7WSP - chains C and D of the 4 polymer chains in the assembly; structure by electron microscopy, 4.09 A resolution (low resolution: residue-level contacts below are approximate; hydrogen-bond / salt-bridge calls are withheld).

[Chain C]
Protein: B-cell antigen receptor complex-associated protein beta chain
Organism: Homo sapiens
UniProt: P40259 (CD79B_HUMAN); numbering as in UniProt (aligned over 44-182)
Amino-acid sequence (139 residues; numbered 44 to 182; the number before each row is that of its first residue):
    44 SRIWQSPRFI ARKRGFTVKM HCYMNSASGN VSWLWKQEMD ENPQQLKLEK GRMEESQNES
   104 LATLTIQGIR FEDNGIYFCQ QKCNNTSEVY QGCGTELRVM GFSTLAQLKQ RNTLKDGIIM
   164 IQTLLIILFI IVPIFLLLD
Cystine bridges: C65-C122
UniProt features mapped onto this chain:
  - glycosylation (N-linked (GlcNAc...) asparagine): N73, N101, N127, N128
  - natural variant: G137 (G137S: In AGM6)
  - mutagenesis: R55 to R57 (Blocks IgM BCR assembly), I161 (I161W: Blocks IgM BCR assembly)

[Chain D]
Protein: Isoform 2 of Immunoglobulin heavy constant mu
Organism: Homo sapiens
UniProt: P01871 (IGHM_HUMAN), isoform P01871-2; residues 242-608 here correspond to UniProt positions 106-472 (UniProt number = residue number - 136)
Amino-acid sequence (367 residues; row label = number of the first residue in the row):
   242 IAELPPKVSV FVPPRDGFFG NPRKSKLICQ ATGFSPRQIQ VSWLREGKQV GSGVTTDQVQ
   302 AEAKESGPTT YKVTSTLTIK ESDWLGQSMF TCRVDHRGLT FQQNASSMCV PDQDTAIRVF
   362 AIPPSFASIF LTKSTKLTCL VTDLTTYDSV TISWTRQNGE AVKTHTNISE SHPNATFSAV
   422 GEASICEDDW NSGERFTCTV THTDLPSPLK QTISRPKGVA LHRPDVYLLP PAREQLNLRE
   482 SATITCLVTG FSPADVFVQW MQRGQPLSPE KYVTSAPMPE PQAPGRYFAH SILTVSEEEW
   542 NTGETYTCVV AHEALPNRVT ERTVDKSTEG EVSADEEGFE NLWATASTFI VLFLLSLFYS
   602 TTVTLFK
Cystine bridges: C270-C333, C380-C439, C487-C549
UniProt features mapped onto this chain:
  - glycosylation (N-linked (GlcNAc...) asparagine): N345 (complex), N408, N415

[Interface between chain C and chain D]
Residue-residue contacts - 10 pairs, chain C then chain D:
  F145(C) - D576(D)
  F145(C) - E577(D)
  Q150(C) - E581(D)
  R154(C) - F580(D)
  R154(C) - W584(D)
  L157(C) - W584(D)
  K158(C) - W584(D)
  I161(C) - I591(D)
  I164(C) - L595(D)
  F172(C) - T602(D)

[Summary]
The chain C/chain D interface involves 8 residues from each chain. Curated annotation (UniProt) lists 4
mutagenesis sites on chain C.
Here chain C is B-cell antigen receptor complex-associated protein beta chain and chain D is Isoform 2 of
Immunoglobulin heavy constant mu, both from Homo sapiens. Entry 7WSP (Structure of a membrane protein M) was
determined by electron microscopy.
